PDB entry 8WK4 | electron microscopy, 3.70 A resolution | chains s and G of the 45 polymer chains in the assembly

== Chain s ==
Name: Flagellar basal body rod protein FlgB
Source organism: Salmonella enterica subsp. enterica serovar Typhimurium str. LT2
Reference sequence: P16437 (FLGB_SALTY); residue numbers follow UniProt; this construct covers 1-138
Chain sequence (138 residues; numbered 1 to 138; the number before each row is that of its first residue):
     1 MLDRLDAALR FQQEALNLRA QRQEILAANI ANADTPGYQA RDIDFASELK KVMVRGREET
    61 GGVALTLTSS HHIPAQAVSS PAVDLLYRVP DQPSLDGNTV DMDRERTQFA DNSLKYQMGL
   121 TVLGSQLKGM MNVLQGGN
Disordered / not traced: 1-61, 79-138

== Chain G ==
Name: Flagellar M-ring protein
Source organism: Salmonella enterica subsp. enterica serovar Typhimurium str. LT2
Reference sequence: P15928 (FLIF_SALTY); residue numbers follow UniProt; this construct covers 1-560
Chain sequence (560 residues; row label = number of the first residue in the row):
     1 MSATASTATQ PKPLEWLNRL RANPRIPLIV AGSAAVAIVV AMVLWAKTPD YRTLFSNLSD
    61 QDGGAIVAQL TQMNIPYRFA NGSGAIEVPA DKVHELRLRL AQQGLPKGGA VGFELLDQEK
   121 FGISQFSEQV NYQRALEGEL ARTIETLGPV KSARVHLAMP KPSLFVREQK SPSASVTVTL
   181 EPGRALDEGQ ISAVVHLVSS AVAGLPPGNV TLVDQSGHLL TQSNTSGRDL NDAQLKFAND
   241 VESRIQRRIE AILSPIVGNG NVHAQVTAQL DFANKEQTEE HYSPNGDASK ATLRSRQLNI
   301 SEQVGAGYPG GVPGALSNQP APPNEAPIAT PPTNQQNAQN TPQTSTSTNS NSAGPRSTQR
   361 NETSNYEVDR TIRHTKMNVG DIERLSVAVV VNYKTLADGK PLPLTADQMK QIEDLTREAM
   421 GFSDKRGDTL NVVNSPFSAV DNTGGELPFW QQQSFIDQLL AAGRWLLVLV VAWILWRKAV
   481 RPQLTRRVEE AKAAQEQAQV RQETEEAVEV RLSKDEQLQQ RRANQRLGAE VMSQRIREMS
   541 DNDPRVVALV IRQWMSNDHE
Disordered / not traced: 1-228, 306-352, 440-560

== How chain s and chain G interact ==
Contacting residue pairs - 10 pairs, chain s then chain G:
  Gly62(s) - Gln297(G)
  Val63(s) - Ser295(G)
  Val63(s) - Gln297(G)
  Val63(s) - Thr363(G)
  Val63(s) - Asn365(G)
  Ala64(s) - Asn365(G)
  Leu65(s) - Thr363(G)
  Leu65(s) - Asn365(G)
  Thr66(s) - Asn365(G)
  Val78(s) - Asn361(G)

== In short ==
Chain s and chain G form an interface of 6 and 5 residues respectively.
Here chain s is Flagellar basal body rod protein FlgB and chain G is Flagellar M-ring protein, both from
Salmonella enterica subsp. enterica serovar Typhimurium str. LT2. Entry 8WK4 (Cryo-EM structure of the MS ring
with FlgB and FliE within the flagellar motor-hook complex in ...) was determined by electron microscopy
together with 8WHT, 8WIW, 8WK3, 8WKI, 8WKK, 8WKQ and 11 further entries from the same study.
